PDB entry 3OKJ | X-ray diffraction, 2.70 A resolution | chains H and I of the 28 polymer chains in the assembly

== Chain H ==
Molecule: Proteasome component PUP1
Source organism: Saccharomyces cerevisiae
Notes: EC 3.4.25.1; fragment: sequence database residues 30-251
UniProt: P25043 (PSB7_YEAST); the construct lacks a stretch of the UniProt sequence and is renumbered around it, so the offset changes along the chain: 1-91 = UniProt 30-120; 93-105 = UniProt 121-133; 106-187 = UniProt 135-216; 189-223 = UniProt 217-251
Chain sequence (222 residues; row label = number of the first residue in the row; note: 2 numbers in that range are skipped by the numbering (no residue carries them; nothing is unmodelled there)):
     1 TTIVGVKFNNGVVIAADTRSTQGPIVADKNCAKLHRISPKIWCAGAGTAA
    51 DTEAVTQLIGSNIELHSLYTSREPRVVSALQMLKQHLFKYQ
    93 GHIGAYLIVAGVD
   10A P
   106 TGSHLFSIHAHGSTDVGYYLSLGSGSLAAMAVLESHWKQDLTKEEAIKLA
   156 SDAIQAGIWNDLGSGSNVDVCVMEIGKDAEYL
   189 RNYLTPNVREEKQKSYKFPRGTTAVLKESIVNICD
Curated features (UniProtKB/Swiss-Prot):
  - active site: Thr1 (Nucleophile)

== Chain I ==
Molecule: Proteasome component PUP3
Source organism: Saccharomyces cerevisiae
Notes: EC 3.4.25.1
UniProt: P25451 (PSB3_YEAST); the construct lacks a stretch of the UniProt sequence and is renumbered around it, so the offset changes along the chain: -8 to -1 = UniProt 2-9; 1-36 = UniProt 10-45; 38-105 = UniProt 46-113; 106-122 = UniProt 117-133; 2 more segments
Chain sequence (204 residues; numbered -8 to 194 plus 4 insertion-coded residues; 3 numbers in that range are skipped by the numbering (no residue carries them; nothing is unmodelled there); the number before each row is that of its first residue; a row labelled like 10A-10C holds insertion residues (10A, then the next letters in order); numbers below 1 keep their minus sign (Ser-8 is residue -8)):
    -8 SDPSSING
     1 GIVVAMTGKDCVAIACDLRLGSQSLGVSNKFEKIFH
    38 YGHVFLGITGLATDVTTLNEMFRYKTNLYKLKEERAIEPETFTQLVSSSL
    88 YERRFGPYFVGPVVAGIN
10A-10C SKS
   106 GKPFIAGFDLIGCIDEA
   12A K
   123 DFIVSGTASDQLFGMCESLYEPNLEPEDLFETISQALLNAADRDALSGWG
   173 AVVYIIK
   181 KDEVVKRYLKMRQD
Curated features (UniProtKB/Swiss-Prot):
  - modified residue: Ser22 (Phosphoserine)
  - cross-link: Lys62 (Glycyl lysine isopeptide (Lys-Gly) (interchain with G-Cter in ubiquitin))

== Interface between chain H and chain I ==
Pairs across the interface - 66 pairs, chain H then chain I:
  Ile25(H) with Asp132(I); Phe135(I), hydrophobic
  Val26(H) with Phe135(I)
  Ala27(H) with Asp120(I); Phe135(I), hydrophobic
  Asp28(H) with Asp120(I); Glu121(I)
  Lys29(H) with Glu139(I), salt bridge
  Thr48(H) with Ile116(I)
  Ala49(H) with Cys118(I), hydrophobic
  Ala50(H) with Tyr88(I); Ile116(I), hydrophobic; Cys118(I), hydrophobic
  Asp51(H) with Tyr88(I), hydrogen bond; Arg91(I), salt bridge
  Ala54(H) with Tyr88(I), hydrophobic
  Tyr90(H) with Phe92(I), hydrophobic
  His94(H) with Arg91(I), hydrogen bond (backbone-side chain); Phe92(I)
  Ile95(H) with Phe92(I), hydrophobic
  Arg197(H) with Glu139(I), salt bridge
  Lys200(H) with Glu139(I); Ser140(I), hydrogen bond (side chain-backbone); Tyr142(I), hydrogen bond (side chain-backbone)
  Ser203(H) with Glu143(I), hydrogen bond
  Tyr204(H) with Ser140(I); Leu141(I), hydrophobic
  Lys205(H) with Glu143(I); Asp150(I), salt bridge
  Phe206(H) with Glu153(I); Gln157(I)
  Arg208(H) with Glu149(I), salt bridge; Asp150(I), salt bridge; Glu153(I)
  Gly209(H) with Glu153(I), hydrogen bond (backbone-side chain)
  Thr210(H) with Glu153(I)
  Thr211(H) with Glu153(I), hydrogen bond; Ser156(I); Gln157(I), hydrogen bond; Leu189(I)
  Ala212(H) with Leu189(I); Lys190(I), hydrogen bond (backbone-backbone)
  Val213(H) with Phe152(I), hydrophobic; Arg187(I); Tyr188(I)
  Leu214(H) with Tyr188(I), hydrogen bond (backbone-backbone); Leu189(I); Lys190(I)
  Lys215(H) with Arg187(I); Tyr188(I), hydrogen bond (backbone-backbone)
  Glu216(H) with Val185(I); Lys186(I); Arg187(I), salt bridge
  Ser217(H) with Val185(I); Lys186(I), hydrogen bond (backbone-backbone)
  Ile218(H) with Glu183(I); Val184(I)
  Val219(H) with His36(I); Val184(I), hydrogen bond (backbone-backbone); Lys186(I)
  Asn220(H) with His36(I)
  Ile221(H) with Gly39(I); His40(I); Phe42(I), hydrophobic; Val184(I), hydrophobic
  Asp223(H) with Lys67(I), salt bridge
Also at the interface, not in a pair above, chain H (36 interface residues in all): Gln22, Pro207
Also at the interface, not in a pair above, chain I (41 interface residues in all): Asp114, Gly117, Asp123, Leu146, Glu147, Thr154, Leu160, Tyr176

== Overview ==
The interface between chain H and chain I involves 36 residues on one side and 41 on the other; the contacts
include 13 hydrogen bonds and 8 salt bridges. Polar contacts include Lys29(H)-Glu139(I), Asp51(H)-Arg91(I) and
Arg197(H)-Glu139(I).
Here chain H is Proteasome component PUP1 and chain I is Proteasome component PUP3, both from Saccharomyces
cerevisiae. Entry 3OKJ (Alpha-keto-aldehyde binding mechanism reveals a novel lead structure motif for
proteasome inhibition) was determined by X-ray diffraction.
